PDB entry 2RUI | solution NMR | chains A and B

Chain A:
Name: LPXTG-site transpeptidase family protein
From: Bacillus anthracis str. Sterne
Reference sequence: Q6I399 (Q6I399_BACAN); residues 57-210 here = UniProt positions 57-210
Amino-acid sequence (158 residues; numbered 53 to 210; the number before each row is that of its first residue):
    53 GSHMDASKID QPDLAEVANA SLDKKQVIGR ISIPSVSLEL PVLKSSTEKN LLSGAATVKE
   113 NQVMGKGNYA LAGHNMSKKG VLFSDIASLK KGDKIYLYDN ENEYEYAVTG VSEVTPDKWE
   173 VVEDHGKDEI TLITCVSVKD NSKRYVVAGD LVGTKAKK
Sequence notes: expression tag (53-56)
Reported in the primary citation:
  - mutagenesis - C187A: abolished catalytic activity
  - mutagenesis - I61A: increased catalytic activity
  - mutagenesis - S59G: unchanged catalytic activity
  - mutagenesis - S59G: decreased catalytic activity on BasC
  - catalytic residues: C187

Chain B:
Name: Boc-LPAT*
Amino-acid sequence (5 residues; each row starts with the number of its first residue):
   701 XLPAT
Modified residues: BOC (tert-butyl hydrogen carbonate) at position 701; T705 ((2r,3s) 3-amino-4-mercapto-2-butanol; B27)

How chain A and chain B interact:
Pairs across the interface (22; chain A residue first):
  S59(A) with L702(B); P703(B); A704(B); T705(B)
  L103(A) with A704(B)
  V110(A) with BOC_701(B); P703(B)
  A124(A) with A704(B); T705(B)
  G125(A) with T705(B)
  H126(A) with A704(B); T705(B)
  P168(A) with L702(B)
  K170(A) with L702(B)
  W171(A) with BOC_701(B); L702(B)
  V173(A) with L702(B)
  V174(A) with L702(B)
  I185(A) with T705(B)
  T186(A) with T705(B)
  C187(A) with T705(B), covalent bond
  R196(A) with T705(B)
Also at the interface, not in a pair above, chain A (18 interface residues in all): K111, T167, D169
From the paper, about this interface:
  - interface residues, chain A: S59(A), H126(A), P168(A)

In short:
18 residues of chain A and 5 residues of chain B are in contact, with 1 covalent bond. From the paper: the
catalytic residue C187(A); C187A of chain A abolishes catalytic activity; 3 substitutions were tested in all.
Here chain A is LPXTG-site transpeptidase family protein (Bacillus anthracis str. Sterne) and chain B is
Boc-LPAT*. Entry 2RUI (Solution Structure of the Bacillus anthracis Sortase A-substrate Complex) was
determined by solution NMR.
